5IPM - chains C and 1 of the 9 polymer chains in the assembly; structure by X-ray diffraction, 4.20 A resolution (low resolution: residue-level contacts below are approximate; hydrogen-bond / salt-bridge calls are withheld).

== Chain C ==
Molecule: DNA-directed RNA polymerase subunit beta
Source organism: Escherichia coli
Notes: EC 2.7.7.6
Reference sequence: P0A8V2 (RPOB_ECOLI); residues 1-1342 here = UniProt positions 1-1342
Amino-acid sequence (1342 residues; numbered 1 to 1342; the number before each row is that of its first residue):
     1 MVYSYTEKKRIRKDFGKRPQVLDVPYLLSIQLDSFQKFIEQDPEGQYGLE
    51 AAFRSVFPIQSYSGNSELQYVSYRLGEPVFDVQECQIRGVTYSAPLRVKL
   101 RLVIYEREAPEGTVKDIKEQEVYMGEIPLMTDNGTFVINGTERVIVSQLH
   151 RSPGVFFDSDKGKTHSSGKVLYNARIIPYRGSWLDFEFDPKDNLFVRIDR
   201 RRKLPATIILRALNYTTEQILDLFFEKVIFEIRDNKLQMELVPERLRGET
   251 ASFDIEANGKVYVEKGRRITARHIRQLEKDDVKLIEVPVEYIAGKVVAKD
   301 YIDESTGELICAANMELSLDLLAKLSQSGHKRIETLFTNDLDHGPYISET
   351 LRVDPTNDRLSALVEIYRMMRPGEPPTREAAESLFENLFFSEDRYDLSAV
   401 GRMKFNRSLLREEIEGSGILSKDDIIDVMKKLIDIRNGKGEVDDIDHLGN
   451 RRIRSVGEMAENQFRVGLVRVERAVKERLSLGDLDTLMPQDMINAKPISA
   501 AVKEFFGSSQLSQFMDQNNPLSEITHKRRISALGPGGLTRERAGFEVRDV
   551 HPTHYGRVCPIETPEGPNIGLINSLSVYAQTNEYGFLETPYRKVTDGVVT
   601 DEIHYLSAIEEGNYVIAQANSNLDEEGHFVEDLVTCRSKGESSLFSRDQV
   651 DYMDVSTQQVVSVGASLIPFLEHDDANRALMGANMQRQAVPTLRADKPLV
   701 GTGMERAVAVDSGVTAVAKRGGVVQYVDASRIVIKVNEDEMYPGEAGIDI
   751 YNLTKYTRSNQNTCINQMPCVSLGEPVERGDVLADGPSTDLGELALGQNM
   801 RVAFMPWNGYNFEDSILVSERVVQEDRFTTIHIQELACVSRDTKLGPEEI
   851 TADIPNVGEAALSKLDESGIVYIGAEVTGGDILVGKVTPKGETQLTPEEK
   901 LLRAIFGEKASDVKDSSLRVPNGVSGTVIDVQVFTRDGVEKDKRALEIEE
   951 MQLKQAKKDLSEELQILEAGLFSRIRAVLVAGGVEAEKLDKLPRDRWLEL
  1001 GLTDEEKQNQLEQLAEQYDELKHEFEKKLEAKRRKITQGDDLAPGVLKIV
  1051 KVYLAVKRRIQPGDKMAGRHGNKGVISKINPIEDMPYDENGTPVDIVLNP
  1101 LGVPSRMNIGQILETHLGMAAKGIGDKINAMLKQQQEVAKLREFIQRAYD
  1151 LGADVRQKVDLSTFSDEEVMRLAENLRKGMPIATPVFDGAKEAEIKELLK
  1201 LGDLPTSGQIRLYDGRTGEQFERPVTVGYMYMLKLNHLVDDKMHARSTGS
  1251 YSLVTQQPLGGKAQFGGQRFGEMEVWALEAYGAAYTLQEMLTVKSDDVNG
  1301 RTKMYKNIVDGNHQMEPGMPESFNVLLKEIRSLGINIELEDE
Unresolved in the structure: 1-2
UniProt features mapped onto this chain:
  - modified residue (N6-acetyllysine): Lys1022, Lys1200
  - mutagenesis: Ile561 (I561S: Resistant to antibiotics salinamide A and B), Ile569 (I569S: Resistant to antibiotics salinamide A and B), Ala665 (A665E: Resistant to antibiotics salinamide A and B), Asp675 (D675A/G: Resistant to antibiotics salinamide A and B), Asn677 (N677H/K: Resistant to antibiotics salinamide A and B), Leu680 (L680M: Resistant to antibiotics salinamide A and B), Glu813 (E813K: Disrupts the enzyme's active center)

== Chain 1 ==
Molecule: synthetic non-template strand DNA
Sequence (50 nucleotides; each row starts with the number of its first residue):
    10 GCCTTGACATCCCACCTCACGTATGCTATAATGTGTGCAGTCTGACGCGG
Unresolved in the structure: 10-26

== Interface between chain C and chain 1 ==
Residue-residue contacts (18; chain C residue first):
  Arg151(C) - DT50(1)
  Arg175(C) - DT50(1)
  Trp183(C) - DG49(1)
  Trp183(C) - DT50(1)
  Asp185(C) - DT50(1)
  Asp199(C) - DG49(1)
  Arg200(C) - DT50(1)
  Arg371(C) - DG44(1)
  Glu374(C) - DG42(1)
  Glu374(C) - DT43(1)
  Glu374(C) - DG44(1)
  Pro375(C) - DG42(1)
  Arg470(C) - DC47(1)
  Arg473(C) - DG46(1)
  Leu481(C) - DA40(1)
  Glu541(C) - DC51(1)
  Arg542(C) - DT50(1)
  Arg542(C) - DC51(1)
Also at the interface, not in a pair above, chain C (17 interface residues in all): Gly181, Gly537, Thr539
Also at the interface, not in a pair above, chain 1 (11 interface residues in all): DT45, DA48

== Overview ==
Chain C and chain 1 form an interface of 17 and 11 residues respectively. Curated annotation (UniProt) lists 7
mutagenesis sites on chain C.
Here chain C is DNA-directed RNA polymerase subunit beta (Escherichia coli) and chain 1 is synthetic
non-template strand DNA. Entry 5IPM (SigmaS-transcription initiation complex with 4-nt nascent RNA) was
determined by X-ray diffraction, deposited together with 5IPL and 5IPN.
